1OHH - chains A and D of the 8 polymer chains in the assembly; structure by X-ray diffraction, 2.80 A resolution.

[Chain A]
Molecule: ATP synthase subunit alpha, mitochondrial
Source organism: Bos taurus
UniProt: P19483 (ATPA_BOVIN); residues 1-510 here correspond to UniProt positions 44-553 (UniProt number = residue number + 43)
Chain sequence (510 residues; each row starts with the number of its first residue):
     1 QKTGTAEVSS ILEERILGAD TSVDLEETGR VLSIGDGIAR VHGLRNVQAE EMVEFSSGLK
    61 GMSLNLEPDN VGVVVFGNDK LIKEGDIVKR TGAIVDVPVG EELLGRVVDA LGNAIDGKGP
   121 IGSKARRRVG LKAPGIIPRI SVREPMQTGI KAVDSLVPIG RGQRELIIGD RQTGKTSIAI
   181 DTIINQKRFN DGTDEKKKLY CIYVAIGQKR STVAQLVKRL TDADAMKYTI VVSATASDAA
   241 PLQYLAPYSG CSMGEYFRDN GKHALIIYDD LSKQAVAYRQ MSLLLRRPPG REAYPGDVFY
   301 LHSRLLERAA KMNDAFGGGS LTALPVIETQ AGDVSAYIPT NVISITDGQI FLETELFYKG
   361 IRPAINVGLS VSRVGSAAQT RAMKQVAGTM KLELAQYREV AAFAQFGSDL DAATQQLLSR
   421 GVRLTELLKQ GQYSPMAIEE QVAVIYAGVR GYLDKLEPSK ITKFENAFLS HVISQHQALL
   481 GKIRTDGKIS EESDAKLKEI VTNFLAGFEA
Disordered / not traced: 1-23
Construct notes: conflict Gly481 (Ser524 in P19483)
UniProt features mapped onto this chain:
  - binding site (ATP): Gln172, Gly174, Lys175, Thr176, Ser177, Gln430, Gln432
  - binding site (Mg(2+)): Thr176, Asp269
  - site: Ser370 (Required for activity)
  - modified residue: Gln1 (Pyrrolidone carboxylic acid), Ser10 (Phosphoserine), Ser22 (Phosphoserine), Ser33 (Phosphoserine), Ser63 (Phosphoserine), Lys80 (N6-acetyllysine), Lys83 (N6-acetyllysine), Lys89 (N6-acetyllysine), Thr91 (Phosphothreonine), Lys118 (N6-acetyllysine), Ser123 (Phosphoserine), Lys124 (N6-acetyllysine), Ser141 (Phosphoserine), Arg161 (Omega-N-methylarginine), Lys187 (N6-acetyllysine), Lys196 (N6-acetyllysine), Lys197 (N6-acetyllysine), Lys218 (N6-acetyllysine), Lys262 (N6-acetyllysine), Lys384 (N6-acetyllysine) and 6 more in UniProt
  - glycosylation: Ser33 (O-linked (GlcNAc) serine)

[Chain D]
Molecule: ATP synthase subunit beta, mitochondrial
Source organism: Bos taurus
Notes: EC 3.6.3.14
UniProt: P00829 (ATPB_BOVIN); residues -3 to 478 here correspond to UniProt positions 47-528 (UniProt number = residue number + 50)
Chain sequence (482 residues; row label = number of the first residue in the row; numbers below 1 keep their minus sign (Ala-3 is residue -3)):
    -3 AAQASPSPKA GATTGRIVAV IGAVVDVQFD EGLPPILNAL EVQGRETRLV LEVAQHLGES
    57 TVRTIAMDGT EGLVRGQKVL DSGAPIRIPV GPETLGRIMN VIGEPIDERG PIKTKQFAAI
   117 HAEAPEFVEM SVEQEILVTG IKVVDLLAPY AKGGKIGLFG GAGVGKTVLI MELINNVAKA
   177 HGGYSVFAGV GERTREGNDL YHEMIESGVI NLKDATSKVA LVYGQMNEPP GARARVALTG
   237 LTVAEYFRDQ EGQDVLLFID NIFRFTQAGS EVSALLGRIP SAVGYQPTLA TDMGTMQERI
   297 TTTKKGSITS VQAIYVPADD LTDPAPATTF AHLDATTVLS RAIAELGIYP AVDPLDSTSR
   357 IMDPNIVGSE HYDVARGVQK ILQDYKSLQD IIAILGMDEL SEEDKLTVSR ARKIQRFLSQ
   417 PFQVAEVFTG HLGKLVPLKE TIKGFQQILA GEYDHLPEQA FYMVGPIEEA VAKADKLAEE
   477 HS
Disordered / not traced: -3 to 8, 478
UniProt features mapped onto this chain:
  - binding site (ADP): Gly159, Val160, Gly161, Lys162, Thr163, Val164
  - binding site (ATP): Gly159, Gly161, Lys162, Thr163, Val164, Arg189
  - binding site (phosphate): Gly159, Val160, Gly161, Lys162, Thr163
  - binding site (Mg(2+)): Thr163, Glu188
  - modified residue: Lys74 (N6-acetyllysine), Lys111 (N6-acetyllysine), Lys148 (N6-acetyllysine), Lys209 (N6-acetyllysine), Lys214 (N6-acetyllysine), Thr262 (Phosphothreonine), Ser365 (Phosphoserine), Lys376 (N6-acetyllysine), Ser383 (Phosphoserine), Lys430 (N6-acetyllysine), Lys435 (N6-acetyllysine), Lys472 (N6-acetyllysine)
  - glycosylation: Ser56 (O-linked (GlcNAc) serine)

[Interface between chain A and chain D]
Contacting residue pairs (97; chain A residue first):
  Leu32(A) with Gly54(D)
  Ser33(A) with His52(D); Leu53(D)
  Ile34(A) with Ile32(D); Gln51(D); His52(D), hydrogen bond (backbone-backbone)
  Asp36(A) with Gln51(D), hydrogen bond; Arg274(D), salt bridge
  Asn78(A) with Glu119(D), hydrogen bond
  Lys80(A) with Ile32(D); Leu33(D); Pro81(D)
  Lys83(A) with Leu29(D), hydrogen bond (side chain-backbone); Pro31(D); His52(D)
  Glu84(A) with Leu29(D); His52(D), hydrogen bond (backbone-side chain); Gly54(D); Glu55(D), hydrogen bond (side chain-backbone); Ser56(D), hydrogen bond (side chain-backbone)
  Val107(A) with Phe123(D), hydrophobic
  Ile115(A) with Phe123(D); Val124(D)
  Asp116(A) with Val124(D)
  Gly117(A) with Val124(D)
  Arg171(A) with Phe326(D); Asp352(D), salt bridge
  Gln172(A) with Thr354(D), hydrogen bond
  Lys209(A) with Lys151(D); Glu294(D); Ala327(D); His328(D), hydrogen bond (side chain-backbone); Leu329(D); Asp330(D), salt bridge; Arg356(D)
  Arg210(A) with Ala120(D), hydrogen bond (side chain-backbone); Pro121(D), hydrogen bond (side chain-backbone); Phe123(D); Met126(D); Glu294(D), salt bridge
  Ser211(A) with Met126(D); Thr297(D)
  Thr212(A) with Arg356(D), hydrogen bond
  Val213(A) with Phe123(D), hydrophobic
  Ala214(A) with Phe123(D); Met126(D), hydrophobic; Val128(D)
  Gln215(A) with Ser127(D); Val128(D), hydrogen bond (side chain-backbone); Gln130(D)
  Val217(A) with Phe123(D), hydrophobic
  Lys218(A) with Val128(D)
  Thr235(A) with Glu294(D), hydrogen bond
  Ala236(A) with Thr287(D); Gly290(D); Thr291(D); Glu294(D); His328(D)
  Ser237(A) with Thr291(D); Glu294(D)
  Gln243(A) with Thr287(D)
  Val276(A) with Ala286(D), hydrophobic
  Arg279(A) with Ser277(D), hydrogen bond
  Gln280(A) with Pro283(D); Thr284(D); Thr287(D), hydrogen bond
  Leu283(A) with Ile275(D), hydrophobic; Pro283(D), hydrophobic
  Leu284(A) with Thr284(D)
  Arg286(A) with Gly273(D), hydrogen bond (side chain-backbone); Ile275(D)
  Arg287(A) with Ile275(D)
  Pro289(A) with Ile275(D), hydrophobic
  Glu292(A) with Ser277(D); Ala278(D)
  Ala293(A) with Pro276(D); Ser277(D); Ala278(D)
  Glu328(A) with Ala323(D)
  Gln330(A) with Thr318(D); Ala323(D)
  Ala331(A) with Thr318(D)
  Thr354(A) with Leu351(D)
  Glu355(A) with Gln379(D)
  Tyr358(A) with Leu351(D); Thr354(D); Arg372(D); Gln375(D); Lys376(D), hydrogen bond (backbone-backbone); Gln379(D)
  Lys359(A) with Lys376(D); Gln379(D)
  Arg362(A) with Arg372(D)
  Gln405(A) with Leu384(D); Ile387(D); Asp400(D)
  Phe406(A) with Leu391(D), hydrophobic
Other interface residues (no listed pair), chain A (52 interface residues in all): Gly35, Asp79, Ile82, Gln208, Phe357
Other interface residues (no listed pair), chain D (63 interface residues in all): Pro30, Thr57, His117, Glu122, Glu129, Leu317, Pro350, Ser353, Tyr368

[In short]
52 residues of chain A face 63 of chain D across their interface, with 18 hydrogen bonds and 4 salt bridges.
Polar pairs include Asp36(A)-Arg274(D), Arg171(A)-Asp352(D) and Lys209(A)-Asp330(D).
Here chain A is ATP synthase subunit alpha, mitochondrial and chain D is ATP synthase subunit beta,
mitochondrial, both from Bos taurus. Entry 1OHH (BOVINE MITOCHONDRIAL F1-ATPASE complexed with the inhibitor
protein IF1) was determined by X-ray diffraction.
